Entry 8ZGG (electron microscopy, 3.75 A resolution); this record covers chains A and B of the 8 polymer chains in the assembly.

Chain A (and B):
Name: Multifunctional procollagen lysine hydroxylase and glycosyltransferase LH3
From: Homo sapiens
Notes: EC 1.14.11.4, 2.4.1.50, 2.4.1.66; chain B of this document is another copy of the same molecule, construct and numbering; everything in this record applies to it too
Reference sequence: O60568 (PLOD3_HUMAN); residue numbers follow UniProt; this construct covers 1-738
Amino-acid sequence (778 residues; each row starts with the number of its first residue):
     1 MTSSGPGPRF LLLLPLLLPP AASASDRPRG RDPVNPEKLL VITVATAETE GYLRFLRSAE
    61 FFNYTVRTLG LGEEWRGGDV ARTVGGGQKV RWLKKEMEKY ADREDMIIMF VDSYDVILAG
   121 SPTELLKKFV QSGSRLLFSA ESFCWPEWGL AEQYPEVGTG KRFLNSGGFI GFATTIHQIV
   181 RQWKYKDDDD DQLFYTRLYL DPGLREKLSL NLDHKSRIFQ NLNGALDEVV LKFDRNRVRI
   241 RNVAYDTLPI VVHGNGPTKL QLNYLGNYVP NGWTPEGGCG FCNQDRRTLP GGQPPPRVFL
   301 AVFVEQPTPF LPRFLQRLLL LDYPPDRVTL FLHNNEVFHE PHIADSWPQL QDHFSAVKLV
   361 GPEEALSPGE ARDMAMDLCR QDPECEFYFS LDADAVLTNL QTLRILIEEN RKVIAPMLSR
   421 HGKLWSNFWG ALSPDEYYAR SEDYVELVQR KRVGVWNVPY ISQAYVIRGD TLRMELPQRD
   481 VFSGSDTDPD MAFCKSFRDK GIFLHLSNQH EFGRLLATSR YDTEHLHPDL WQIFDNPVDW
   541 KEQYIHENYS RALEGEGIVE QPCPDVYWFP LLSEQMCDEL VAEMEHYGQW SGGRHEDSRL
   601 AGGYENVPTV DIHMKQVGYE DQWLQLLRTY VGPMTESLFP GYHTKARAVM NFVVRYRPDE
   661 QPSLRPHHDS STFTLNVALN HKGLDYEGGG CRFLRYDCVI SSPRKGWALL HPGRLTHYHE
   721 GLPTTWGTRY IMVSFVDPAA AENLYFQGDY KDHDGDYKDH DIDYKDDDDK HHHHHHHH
Not modelled in the structure: 1-32, 739-778
Sequence notes: expression tag (739-778)
Disulfides: Cys279-Cys282, Cys379-Cys385, Cys563-Cys698
Covalent attachments: N-acetylglucosamine (NAG) linked to Asn548
Bound ions: Mn2+: His253 (together with UDP); Fe2+: Asp669, His719 (together with 2-oxoglutaric acid)
Residues lining bound ligands:
  - 2-oxoglutaric acid (AKG): Tyr656, Ser663, Leu664, His667, Asp669, Asn676, Cys691, His719, Gly721, Phe735
  - UDP (uridine-5'-diphosphate): Val44, Ala45, Thr46, Trp75, Val80, Ala81, Lys89, Asp112, Ser113, Tyr114, Asp115, His253, Asn255, Gly256, Lys259
UniProt features mapped onto this chain:
  - binding site (UDP): Val44 to Thr46, Asp112 to Tyr114, Gly256 to Lys259
  - binding site (Mn(2+)): Asp112, Asp115, His253
  - binding site (2-oxoglutarate): Arg599, Tyr656, Asn676, Arg729
  - binding site (Fe cation): His667, Asp669, His719
  - glycosylation (N-linked (GlcNAc...) asparagine): Asn63, Asn548
What the authors report for this chain:
  - mutagenesis - V44A, D112A, D115A, H253A, Y656A, H667A, D669A, H719A: decreased catalytic activity
  - disease-associated variants - V116M, D191N, N223S: decreased catalytic activity (proposed by the authors, not directly observed)

How chain A and chain B interact:
Contacting residue pairs (22; chain A residue first):
  Asp565(A) with Arg695(B), salt bridge; Tyr696(B), hydrogen bond; Thr716(B)
  Tyr567(A) with Arg695(B)
  Phe639(A) with Arg695(B); Leu715(B), hydrophobic
  Pro640(A) with Tyr718(B)
  Gly641(A) with Tyr718(B)
  Tyr642(A) with Leu715(B), hydrophobic
  His668(A) with Pro640(B); Gly641(B), hydrogen bond (side chain-backbone)
  Phe673(A) with Leu715(B), hydrophobic
  Arg695(A) with Asp565(B), salt bridge
  Tyr696(A) with Asp565(B), hydrogen bond
  Pro712(A) with Thr716(B)
  Leu715(A) with Phe639(B), hydrophobic; Tyr642(B), hydrophobic; Pro712(B), hydrophobic
  Thr716(A) with Asp565(B); Pro712(B)
  Tyr718(A) with Pro640(B); Gly641(B)
Also at the interface, not in a pair above, chain A (16 interface residues in all): Thr672, Arg714
Also at the interface, not in a pair above, chain B (14 interface residues in all): His668, Thr672, Phe673

In short:
16 residues of chain A face 14 of chain B across their interface, with 3 hydrogen bonds and 2 salt bridges.
Polar contacts include Asp565(A)-Arg695(B), Asp565(A)-Tyr696(B) and His668(A)-Gly641(B). Chain A binds
2-oxoglutaric acid and UDP. From the paper: V44A, D112A and D115A of chain A, among others, reduce catalytic
activity; 11 substitutions were tested in all.
Chain A and chain B are both Multifunctional procollagen lysine hydroxylase and glycosyltransferase LH3 (Homo
sapiens); the structure, Human lysine O-link glycosylation complex, LH3/ColGalT1 with bound UDP-glucose, was
determined by electron microscopy (same publication as 8ZGC, 8ZGE and 8ZGH).
